8YH9 - chains B and C of the 10 polymer chains in the assembly; structure by electron microscopy, 3.35 A resolution.

== Chain B ==
Protein: Cas6f
Source organism: Selenomonas sp
Chain sequence (181 residues; row label = number of the first residue in the row):
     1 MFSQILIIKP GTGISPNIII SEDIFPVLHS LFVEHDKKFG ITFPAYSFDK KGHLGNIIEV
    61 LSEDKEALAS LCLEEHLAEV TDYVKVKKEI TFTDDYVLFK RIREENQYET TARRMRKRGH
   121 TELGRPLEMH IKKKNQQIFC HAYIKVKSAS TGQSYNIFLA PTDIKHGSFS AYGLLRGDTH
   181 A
Disordered / not traced: 176-181

== Chain C ==
Molecule: 60-nt crRNA
Source organism: Selenomonas sp
Sequence (60 nucleotides; each row starts with the number of its first residue):
     1 UUUAGAAGGA GAAGUCAUUU AAUAAGGCCA CUGUUAAAAA GUGUACCGCC GGAUAGGCGG

== Interface between chain B and chain C ==
Pairs across the interface (41; chain B residue first):
  Ile14(B) - U42(C)  phosphate contact
  Ser15(B) - G41(C)  phosphate contact
  Ser15(B) - U42(C)  phosphate contact
  Asn17(B) - U42(C)  hydrogen bond to the phosphate
  Ile18(B) - U42(C)  sugar contact
  His29(B) - G60(C)  salt bridge to the phosphate
  Val33(B) - G60(C)  phosphate contact
  Lys37(B) - C58(C)  phosphate contact
  Lys37(B) - G59(C)  salt bridge to the phosphate
  Ile102(B) - G57(C)  phosphate contact
  Glu105(B) - C46(C)  hydrogen bond to the base
  Glu105(B) - C47(C)  base contact
  Thr110(B) - C47(C)  phosphate contact
  Arg113(B) - G48(C)  salt bridge to the phosphate
  Arg114(B) - C49(C)  sugar contact
  Arg114(B) - G51(C)  hydrogen bond to the base
  Met115(B) - U54(C)  base contact
  Arg118(B) - C50(C)  salt bridge to the phosphate
  Arg118(B) - G51(C)  hydrogen bond to the base
  Gly119(B) - U54(C)  phosphate contact
  Leu123(B) - U54(C)  base contact
  Leu127(B) - U54(C)  hydrogen bond to the base
  Glu128(B) - U54(C)  hydrogen bond to the base
  Ile131(B) - U54(C)  base contact
  Lys134(B) - U54(C)  base contact
  Phe139(B) - A45(C)  base contact
  Tyr143(B) - U42(C)  base contact
  Lys145(B) - U42(C)  base contact
  Lys145(B) - U44(C)  hydrogen bond to the sugar
  Ala149(B) - G60(C)  hydrogen bond to the sugar
  Ser150(B) - G60(C)  hydrogen bond to the sugar
  Thr151(B) - C46(C)  base contact
  Thr151(B) - G60(C)  base contact
  Gln153(B) - C46(C)  sugar contact
  Ser154(B) - A45(C)  phosphate contact
  Tyr155(B) - A45(C)  sugar contact
  Tyr155(B) - C46(C)  base contact
  Asn156(B) - A45(C)  hydrogen bond to the base
  Ser170(B) - G59(C)  phosphate contact
  Ala171(B) - G59(C)  hydrogen bond to the phosphate
  Leu175(B) - C58(C)  phosphate contact
Interface residues without a listed pair, chain B (37 interface residues in all): Pro16, Asn106, Ser148, Tyr172
Interface residues without a listed pair, chain C (18 interface residues in all): G43, G52, G56

== In short ==
The interface between chain B and chain C involves 37 residues on one side and 18 on the other, with 11
hydrogen bonds and 4 salt bridges. Among the polar pairs are Glu105(B)-C46(C), Arg114(B)-G51(C) and
Arg118(B)-G51(C).
Chain B is Cas6f and chain C is a 60-nt crRNA, both from Selenomonas sp; the structure, Type I-FHNH Cascade
complex, was determined by electron microscopy (same publication as 8YDB, 8YEO and 8YHA).
